1E79 - chains E and G of the 9 polymer chains in the assembly; structure by X-ray diffraction, 2.40 A resolution.

[Chain E]
Protein: ATP synthase beta chain
Organism: Bos taurus
Notes: EC 3.6.1.34
Reference sequence: P00829 (ATPB_BOVIN); the author numbering skips numbers that UniProt does not, so the offset changes along the chain: -4 to -1 = UniProt 47-50; 1-478 = UniProt 51-528
Sequence (482 residues; numbered -4 to 478; 1 number in that range is skipped by the numbering (no residue carries it; nothing is unmodelled there); the number before each row is that of its first residue; numbers below 1 keep their minus sign (Ala-4 is residue -4)):
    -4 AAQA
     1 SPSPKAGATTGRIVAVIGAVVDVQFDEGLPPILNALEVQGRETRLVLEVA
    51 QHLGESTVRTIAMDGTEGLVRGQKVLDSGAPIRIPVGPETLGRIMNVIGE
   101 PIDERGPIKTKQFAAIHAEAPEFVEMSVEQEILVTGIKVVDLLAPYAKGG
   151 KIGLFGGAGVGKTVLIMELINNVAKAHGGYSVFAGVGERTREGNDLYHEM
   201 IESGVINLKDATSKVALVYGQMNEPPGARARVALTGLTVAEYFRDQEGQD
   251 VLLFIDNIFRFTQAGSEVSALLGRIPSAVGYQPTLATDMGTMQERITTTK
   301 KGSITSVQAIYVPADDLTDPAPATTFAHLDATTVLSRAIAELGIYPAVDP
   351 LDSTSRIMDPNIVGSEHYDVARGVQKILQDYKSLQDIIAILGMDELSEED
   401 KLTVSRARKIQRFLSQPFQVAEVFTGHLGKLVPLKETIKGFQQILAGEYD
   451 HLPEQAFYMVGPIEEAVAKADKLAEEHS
Not modelled in the structure: -4 to -1, 1-8, 475-478
Swiss-Prot annotation at these positions:
  - binding site (ADP): Gly159, Val160, Gly161, Lys162, Thr163, Val164
  - binding site (ATP): Gly159, Gly161, Lys162, Thr163, Val164, Arg189
  - binding site (phosphate): Gly159, Val160, Gly161, Lys162, Thr163
  - binding site (Mg(2+)): Thr163, Glu188
  - modified residue: Lys74 (N6-acetyllysine), Lys111 (N6-acetyllysine), Lys148 (N6-acetyllysine), Lys209 (N6-acetyllysine), Lys214 (N6-acetyllysine), Thr262 (Phosphothreonine), Ser365 (Phosphoserine), Lys376 (N6-acetyllysine), Ser383 (Phosphoserine), Lys430 (N6-acetyllysine), Lys435 (N6-acetyllysine), Lys472 (N6-acetyllysine)
  - glycosylation: Ser56 (O-linked (GlcNAc) serine)

[Chain G]
Protein: ATP synthase gamma chain
Organism: Bos taurus
Notes: EC 3.6.1.34
Reference sequence: P05631 (ATPG_BOVIN); residues 1-272 here correspond to UniProt positions 26-297 (UniProt number = residue number + 25)
Sequence (272 residues; each row starts with the number of its first residue):
     1 ATLKDITRRLKSIKNIQKITKSMKMVAAAKYARAERELKPARVYGVGSLA
    51 LYEKADIKTPEDKKKHLIIGVSSDRGLCGAIHSSVAKQMKSEAANLAAAG
   101 KEVKIIGVGDKIRSILHRTHSDQFLVTFKEVGRRPPTFGDASVIALELLN
   151 SGYEFDEGSIIFNRFRSVISYKTEEKPIFSLDTISSAESMSIYDDIDADV
   201 LRNYQEYSLANIIYYSLKESTTSEQSARMTAMDNASKNASEMIDKLTLTF
   251 NRTRQAVITKELIEIISGAAAL
Not modelled in the structure: 62-66, 97-100
Swiss-Prot annotation at these positions:
  - modified residue: Lys14 (N6-acetyllysine), Lys24 (N6-succinyllysine), Lys30 (N6-acetyllysine), Lys90 (N6-acetyllysine), Ser121 (Phosphoserine), Lys129 (N6-acetyllysine), Lys172 (N6-acetyllysine), Lys245 (N6-succinyllysine)

[How chain E and chain G interact]
Pairs across the interface (18; chain E residue first):
  Pro276(E) - Ile266(G)
  Ala278(E) - Thr259(G)
  Val279(E) - Gln255(G)
  Val279(E) - Ile258(G)
  Val279(E) - Thr259(G)  hydrogen bond (backbone-side chain)
  Gly280(E) - Leu262(G)
  Ala314(E) - Arg254(G)
  Asp316(E) - Asn251(G)
  Asp316(E) - Arg254(G)  salt bridge
  Asp316(E) - Gln255(G)  hydrogen bond
  Thr318(E) - Gln255(G)  hydrogen bond
  Asp319(E) - Arg254(G)  salt bridge
  Asp319(E) - Gln255(G)
  Pro320(E) - Gln255(G)
  Ile390(E) - Met25(G)
  Ile390(E) - Ala29(G)  hydrophobic
  Leu391(E) - Ala32(G)  hydrophobic
  Glu395(E) - Arg36(G)  salt bridge
Interface residues without a listed pair, chain E (14 interface residues in all): Ile275, Asp386

[In short]
The interface between chain E and chain G involves 14 residues on one side and 11 on the other; the contacts
include 3 hydrogen bonds and 3 salt bridges. Among the polar pairs are Asp316(E)-Arg254(G),
Asp319(E)-Arg254(G) and Glu395(E)-Arg36(G).
Here chain E is ATP synthase beta chain and chain G is ATP synthase gamma chain, both from Bos taurus. Entry
1E79 (Bovine F1-ATPase inhibited by DCCD (dicyclohexylcarbodiimide)) was determined by X-ray diffraction.
